8DXS - chains A and H of the 9 polymer chains in the assembly; structure by electron microscopy, 3.76 A resolution.

== Chain A ==
Molecule: Spike glycoprotein
From: Severe acute respiratory syndrome coronavirus 2
UniProtKB: P0DTC2 (SPIKE_SARS2); residue numbers follow UniProt; this construct covers 1-1208
Amino-acid sequence (1288 residues; each row starts with the number of its first residue):
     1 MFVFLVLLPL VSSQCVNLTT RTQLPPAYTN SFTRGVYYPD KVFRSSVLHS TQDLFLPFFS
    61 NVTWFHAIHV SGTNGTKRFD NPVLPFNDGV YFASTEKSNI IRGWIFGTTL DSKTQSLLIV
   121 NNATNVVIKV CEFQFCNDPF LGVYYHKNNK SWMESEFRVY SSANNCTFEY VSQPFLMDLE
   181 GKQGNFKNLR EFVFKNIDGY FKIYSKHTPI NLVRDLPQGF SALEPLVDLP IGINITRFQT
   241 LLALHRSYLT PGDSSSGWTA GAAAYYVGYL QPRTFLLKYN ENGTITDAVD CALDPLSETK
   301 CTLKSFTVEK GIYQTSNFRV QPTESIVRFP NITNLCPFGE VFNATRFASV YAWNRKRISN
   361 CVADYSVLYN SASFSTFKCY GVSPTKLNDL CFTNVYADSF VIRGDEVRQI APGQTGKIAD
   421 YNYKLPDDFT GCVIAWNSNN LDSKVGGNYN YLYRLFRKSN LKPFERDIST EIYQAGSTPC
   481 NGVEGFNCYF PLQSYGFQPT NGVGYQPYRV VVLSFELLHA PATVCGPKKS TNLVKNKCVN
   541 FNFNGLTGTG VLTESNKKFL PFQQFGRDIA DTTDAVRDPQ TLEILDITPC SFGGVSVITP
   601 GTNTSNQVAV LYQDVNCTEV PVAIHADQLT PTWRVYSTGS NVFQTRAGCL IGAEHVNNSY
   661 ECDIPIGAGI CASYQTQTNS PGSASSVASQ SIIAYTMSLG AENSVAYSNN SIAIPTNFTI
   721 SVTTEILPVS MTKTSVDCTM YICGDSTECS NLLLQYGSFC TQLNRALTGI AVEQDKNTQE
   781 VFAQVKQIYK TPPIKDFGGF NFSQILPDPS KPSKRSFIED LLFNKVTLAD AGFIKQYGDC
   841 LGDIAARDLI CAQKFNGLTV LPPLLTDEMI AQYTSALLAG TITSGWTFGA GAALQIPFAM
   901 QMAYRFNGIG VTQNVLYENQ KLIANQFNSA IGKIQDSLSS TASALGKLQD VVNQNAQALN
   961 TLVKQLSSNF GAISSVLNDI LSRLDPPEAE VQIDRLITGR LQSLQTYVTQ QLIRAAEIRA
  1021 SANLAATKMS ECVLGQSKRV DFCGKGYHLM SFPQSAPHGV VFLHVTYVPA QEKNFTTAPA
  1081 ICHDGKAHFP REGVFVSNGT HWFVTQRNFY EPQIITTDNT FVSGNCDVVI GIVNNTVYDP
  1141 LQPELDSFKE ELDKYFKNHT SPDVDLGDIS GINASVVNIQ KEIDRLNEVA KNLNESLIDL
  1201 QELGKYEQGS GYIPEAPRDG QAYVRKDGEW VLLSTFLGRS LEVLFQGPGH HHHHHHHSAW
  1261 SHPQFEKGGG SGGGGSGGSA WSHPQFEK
Not modelled in the structure: 1-25, 70-76, 175-186, 248-254, 530-543, 621-640, 677-689, 812, 828-854, 1148-1288
Construct notes: conflict Gly-682 (Arg in P0DTC2), Ser-683 (Arg in P0DTC2), Ser-685 (Arg in P0DTC2), Pro-986 (Lys in P0DTC2), Pro-987 (Val in P0DTC2); expression tag (1209-1288)
Disulfides: Cys-131/Cys-166, Cys-291/Cys-301, Cys-336/Cys-361, Cys-379/Cys-432, Cys-391/Cys-525, Cys-480/Cys-488, Cys-617/Cys-649, Cys-662/Cys-671, Cys-738/Cys-760, Cys-743/Cys-749, Cys-1032/Cys-1043, Cys-1082/Cys-1126
Covalent attachments: N-acetylglucosamine (NAG) linked to Asn-61, Asn-122, Asn-165, Asn-234, Asn-282, Asn-331, Asn-343, Asn-603, Asn-616, Asn-657, Asn-709, Asn-717, Asn-801, Asn-1074, Asn-1098, Asn-1134
UniProt features mapped onto this chain:
  - region: Asn-280 to Cys-301 (Putative superantigen), Arg-403 to Asp-405 (Integrin-binding motif), Asn-448 to Phe-456 (Immunodominant HLA epitope recognized by the CD8+), Pro-681, Ala-684 (Putative superantigen), Ser-816 to Tyr-837 (Fusion peptide 1), Lys-835 to Phe-855 (Fusion peptide 2), Asp-1163 to Glu-1202 (Heptad repeat 2)
  - site: Arg-815, Ser-816 (Cleavage)
  - glycosylation: Asn-17 (N-linked (GlcNAc...) (complex) asparagine), Asn-61 (N-linked (GlcNAc...) (hybrid) asparagine), Asn-74 (N-linked (GlcNAc...) (complex) asparagine), Asn-122 (N-linked (GlcNAc...) (hybrid) asparagine), Asn-149 (N-linked (GlcNAc...) (complex) asparagine), Asn-165 (N-linked (GlcNAc...) (complex) asparagine), Asn-234 (N-linked (GlcNAc...) (high mannose) asparagine), Asn-282 (N-linked (GlcNAc...) (complex) asparagine), Thr-323 (O-linked (GalNAc) threonine), Ser-325 (O-linked (HexNAc...) serine), Asn-331 (N-linked (GlcNAc...) (complex) asparagine), Asn-343 (N-linked (GlcNAc...) (complex) asparagine), Asn-603 (N-linked (GlcNAc...) (hybrid) asparagine), Asn-616 (N-linked (GlcNAc...) (complex) asparagine), Asn-657 (N-linked (GlcNAc...) (complex) asparagine), Thr-676 (O-linked (GlcNAc...) threonine), Thr-678 (O-linked (GlcNAc...) threonine), Asn-709 (N-linked (GlcNAc...) (high mannose) asparagine), Asn-717 (N-linked (GlcNAc...) (hybrid) asparagine), Asn-801 (N-linked (GlcNAc...) (hybrid) asparagine) and 6 more in UniProt
  - natural variant: Leu-5 (L5F: In strain: Iota/B.1.526), Ser-13 (S13I: In strain: Epsilon/B.1.427/B.1.429), Leu-18 (L18F: In strain: Beta/B.1.351, Gamma/P.1 and 1 more), Thr-19 (T19I: In strain: Omicron/BQ.1.1, Omicron/XBB.1.5 and 1 more; T19R: In strain: Delta/B.1.617.2, Omicron/BA.2 and 4 more), Thr-20 (T20N: In strain: Gamma/P.1), Leu-24 to Ala-27 (sequence variant, change not given here; In strain: Omicron/BA.2, Omicron/BA.2.12.1 and 6 more), Pro-26 (P26S: In strain: Gamma/P.1), Gln-52 (Q52H: In strain: Omicron/EG.5.1), Ala-67 (A67V: In strain: Eta/B.1.525, Omicron/BA.1), His-69 to Val-70 (deletion: In strain: Alpha/B.1.1.7, Eta/B.1.525 and 5 more), Gly-75 (G75V: In strain: Lambda/C.37), Thr-76 (T76I: In strain: Lambda/C.37), 82 further natural variant entries in UniProt
  - mutagenesis: His-69 to Val-70 (Increased incorporation of cleaved spike into virions), Asn-121 (N121Q: Partial loss of biliverdin affinity), Arg-190 (R190K: Partial loss of biliverdin affinity), Asn-234 (N234Q: Increased resistance to neutralizing antibodies), Asn-331 (N331Q: Reduced viral infectivity), Asn-343 (N343Q: Reduced viral infectivity), Leu-452 (L452R: Increased resistance to neutralizing antibodies. Decreases HLA binding to NF9 epitope. Increased binding affinity to human ACE2), Tyr-453 (Y453F: Decreased HLA binding to NF9 epitope. Increased binding affinity to human ACE2), Ala-475 (A475V: Increased resistance to neutralizing antibodies), Val-483 (V483A: Increased resistance to neutralizing antibodies), Glu-484 (E484D: Increased replication in human TMEM106B overexpressing cells), Phe-490 (F490L: Increased resistance to neutralizing antibodies and human covalescent sera neutralization), 12 further mutagenesis entries in UniProt

== Chain H ==
Molecule: P2B4 Heavy chain
From: Homo sapiens
Amino-acid sequence (231 residues; numbered 1 to 220 plus 11 insertion-coded residues; the number before each row is that of its first residue; a row labelled like 82A-82C holds insertion residues (82A, then the next letters in order)):
     1 EVQLVESGGG LVQPGRSLRL SCAASGFNFD DYAMHWARQV PGKGLEWVSG IS
   52A G
    53 NSGSVEYADS VKGRFAMSRD NAKNSLYLEM
82A-82C NSL
    83 RTEDTALYYC AKETTPWG
100A-100G IYRSGGL
   101 DVWGQGTTVT VSSASTKGPS VFPLAPSSKS TSGGTAALGC LVKDYFPEPV TVSWNSGALT
   161 SGVHTFPAVL QSSGLYSLSS VVTVPSSSLG TQTYICNVNH KPSNTKVDKK VEPKSCDKTH
Not modelled in the structure: 1, 114-220
Disulfides: Cys-22/Cys-92

== How chain A and chain H interact ==
Pairs across the interface - 10 pairs, chain A then chain H:
  Tyr-449(A) with Trp-99(H), hydrophobic
  Glu-484(A) with Arg-100C(H), hydrogen bond (backbone-side chain)
  Gly-485(A) with Ser-56(H); Arg-100C(H), hydrogen bond (backbone-side chain)
  Tyr-489(A) with Ser-100D(H)
  Phe-490(A) with Ile-100A(H), hydrophobic
  Leu-492(A) with Ile-100A(H)
  Gln-493(A) with Ile-100A(H); Tyr-100B(H)
  Ser-494(A) with Ile-100A(H)
Also at the interface, not in a pair above, chain A (11 interface residues in all): Leu-452, Phe-486, Cys-488
Also at the interface, not in a pair above, chain H (8 interface residues in all): Ser-52, Glu-58
From the paper, about this interface:
  - epitope / paratope residues, chain A: Glu-484(A), Gln-493(A)

== In short ==
11 residues of chain A and 8 residues of chain H are in contact, with 2 hydrogen bonds. Polar contacts include
Glu-484(A)/Arg-100C(H) and Gly-485(A)/Arg-100C(H). Covalently linked N-acetylglucosamine: at Asn-61(A),
Asn-122(A), Asn-165(A), Asn-234(A), Asn-282(A) and Asn-331(A) and 10 more. UniProt lists 24 mutagenesis sites
on chain A. From the paper: epitope/paratope residues Glu-484(A) and Gln-493(A).
Here chain A is Spike glycoprotein (Severe acute respiratory syndrome coronavirus 2) and chain H is P2B4 Heavy
chain (Homo sapiens). Entry 8DXS (Cryo-EM structure of RBD-directed neutralizing antibody P2B4 in complex with
prefusion SARS-CoV-2 spike glycoprotein) was determined by electron microscopy (same publication as 8DWA).
